1XY0 - chains A and C of the 4 polymer chains in the assembly; structure by X-ray diffraction, 1.99 A resolution.

# Chain A (and C)
Protein: Hemoglobin alpha chain
Organism: Homo sapiens
Notes: chain C of this document is another copy of the same molecule, construct and numbering; everything in this record applies to it too
UniProtKB: P69905 (HBA_HUMAN); residues 1-141 here = UniProt positions 1-141
Sequence (141 residues; each row starts with the number of its first residue):
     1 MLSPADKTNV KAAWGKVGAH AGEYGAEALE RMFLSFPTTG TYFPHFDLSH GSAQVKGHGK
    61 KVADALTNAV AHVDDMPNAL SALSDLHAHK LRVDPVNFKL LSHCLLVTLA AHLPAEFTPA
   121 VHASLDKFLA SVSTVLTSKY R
Construct notes: engineered mutation M1 (Val in P69905), G40 (Lys in P69905)
Curated features (UniProtKB/Swiss-Prot):
  - site: K61 (Not glycated)
Ion coordination: heme Fe near H87 (its only coordinating residue here)
Residues lining bound ligands: heme (HEM): M32, T39, Y42, F43, H45, F46, H58, K61, V62, A65, L66, L83, L86, H87, L91, V93, N97, F98, L101, V132, S133, L136

# How chain A and chain C interact
Pairs across the interface (4; chain A residue first):
  D126(A) - R141(C)  salt bridge
  K127(A) - R141(C)  hydrogen bond (side chain-backbone)
  R141(A) - D126(C)  salt bridge
  R141(A) - K127(C)  hydrogen bond (backbone-side chain)
Also at the interface, not in a pair above, chain A (5 interface residues in all): A123, A130
Also at the interface, not in a pair above, chain C (5 interface residues in all): M1, A130

# Summary
Chain A and chain C each contribute 5 residues to their interface; the contacts include 2 hydrogen bonds and 2
salt bridges. Polar contacts include D126(A)-R141(C) and K127(A)-R141(C). Bound to chain A: heme.
Chain A and chain C are both Hemoglobin alpha chain (Homo sapiens); the structure, T-to-THigh Transitions in
Human Hemoglobin: alphaK40G deoxy low-salt, was determined by X-ray diffraction, deposited together with 1XXT,
1XZ5, 1XZ7, 1XZU, 1XZV, 1Y09 and 45 further entries.
